Entry 9MSF (electron microscopy, 2.60 A resolution); this record covers chains G and H of the 16 polymer chains in the assembly.

Chain G (and H):
Name: DNA-directed RNA polymerase subunit alpha
From: Escherichia coli
Notes: EC 2.7.7.6; chain H of this document is another copy of the same molecule, construct and numbering; everything in this record applies to it too
Reference sequence: P0A7Z4 (RPOA_ECOLI); residues 1-329 here = UniProt positions 1-329
Amino-acid sequence (329 residues; row label = number of the first residue in the row):
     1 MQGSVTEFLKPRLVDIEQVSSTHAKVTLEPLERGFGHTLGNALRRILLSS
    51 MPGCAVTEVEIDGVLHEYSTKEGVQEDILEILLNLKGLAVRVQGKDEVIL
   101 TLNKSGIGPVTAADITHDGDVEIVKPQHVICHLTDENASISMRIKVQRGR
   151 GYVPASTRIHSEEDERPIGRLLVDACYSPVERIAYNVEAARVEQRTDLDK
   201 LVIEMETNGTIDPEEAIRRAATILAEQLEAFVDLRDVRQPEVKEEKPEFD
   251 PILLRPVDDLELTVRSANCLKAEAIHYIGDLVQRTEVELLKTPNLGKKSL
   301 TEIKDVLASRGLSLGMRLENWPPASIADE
Not modelled in the structure: 1-3, 159-164, 237-247, 326-329 (chain H: 1-3, 160-166, 234-329)
UniProt features mapped onto this chain:
  - region: Glu-162 to Glu-165 (Required for interaction with Crp at class II promoters)
  - modified residue: Arg-265 (ADP-ribosylarginine), Lys-297 (N6-acetyllysine), Lys-298 (N6-acetyllysine)

Chain G / chain H interface:
Pairs across the interface (69):
  Val-5(G) / Gly-149(H)
  Val-5(G) / Arg-150(H)  hydrogen bond (backbone-side chain)
  Thr-6(G) / Pro-52(H)
  Thr-6(G) / Arg-150(H)
  Glu-7(G) / Arg-150(H)
  Phe-8(G) / Ser-50(H)
  Phe-8(G) / Arg-150(H)
  Phe-8(G) / Ile-223(H)  hydrophobic
  Phe-8(G) / Gln-227(H)
  Leu-9(G) / Gln-227(H)
  Lys-10(G) / Glu-226(H)  salt bridge
  Lys-10(G) / Gln-227(H)
  Pro-11(G) / Gln-227(H)
  Pro-11(G) / Ala-230(H)
  Pro-11(G) / Phe-231(H)
  Leu-13(G) / Phe-231(H)
  Leu-28(G) / Phe-231(H)  hydrophobic
  Gly-34(G) / Arg-45(H)  hydrogen bond (backbone-side chain)
  Phe-35(G) / Ser-50(H)
  Phe-35(G) / Ile-223(H)  hydrophobic
  Phe-35(G) / Gln-227(H)
  His-37(G) / Arg-45(H)
  Thr-38(G) / Arg-45(H)  hydrogen bond
  Leu-39(G) / Leu-228(H)  hydrophobic
  Ala-42(G) / Thr-38(H)
  Arg-45(G) / Gly-34(H)  hydrogen bond (side chain-backbone)
  Arg-45(G) / His-37(H)
  Arg-45(G) / Thr-38(H)  hydrogen bond
  Ser-50(G) / Phe-8(H)
  Ser-50(G) / Phe-35(H)
  Gly-149(G) / Val-5(H)
  Arg-150(G) / Ser-4(H)  hydrogen bond (side chain-backbone)
  Arg-150(G) / Val-5(H)  hydrogen bond (side chain-backbone)
  Arg-150(G) / Glu-7(H)  hydrogen bond (side chain-backbone)
  Arg-150(G) / Phe-8(H)
  Arg-218(G) / Ala-230(H)
  Arg-218(G) / Phe-231(H)
  Arg-218(G) / Asp-233(H)  salt bridge
  Arg-219(G) / Thr-6(H)
  Ala-221(G) / Phe-231(H)  hydrophobic
  Ala-221(G) / Val-232(H)
  Thr-222(G) / Val-232(H)
  Thr-222(G) / Asp-233(H)  hydrogen bond (side chain-backbone)
  Ile-223(G) / Phe-8(H)  hydrophobic
  Ile-223(G) / Phe-35(H)  hydrophobic
  Leu-224(G) / Leu-228(H)  hydrophobic
  Ala-225(G) / Val-232(H)  hydrophobic
  Gln-227(G) / Phe-8(H)
  Gln-227(G) / Leu-9(H)  hydrogen bond (side chain-backbone)
  Gln-227(G) / Lys-10(H)
  Gln-227(G) / Phe-35(H)
  Leu-228(G) / Leu-39(H)  hydrophobic
  Leu-228(G) / Leu-224(H)  hydrophobic
  Glu-229(G) / Lys-10(H)  salt bridge
  Phe-231(G) / Leu-28(H)  hydrophobic
  Phe-231(G) / Leu-39(H)  hydrophobic
  Phe-231(G) / Leu-43(H)  hydrophobic
  Phe-231(G) / Leu-201(H)  hydrophobic
  Phe-231(G) / Ala-221(H)  hydrophobic
  Val-232(G) / Arg-218(H)
  Val-232(G) / Ala-221(H)
  Val-232(G) / Thr-222(H)
  Leu-234(G) / Val-14(H)  hydrophobic
  Leu-234(G) / Glu-214(H)
  Leu-234(G) / Arg-218(H)
  Arg-235(G) / Val-14(H)
  Asp-236(G) / Val-14(H)
  Asp-236(G) / Asp-15(H)
  Asp-236(G) / Ile-16(H)  hydrogen bond (side chain-backbone)
Also at the interface, not in a pair above, chain G (41 interface residues in all): Arg-12, Asn-41, Ser-49, Pro-52, Arg-148, Glu-226, Ala-230
Also at the interface, not in a pair above, chain H (49 interface residues in all): Pro-11, Val-26, Leu-31, Glu-32, Arg-33, Asn-41, Ala-42, Ile-46, Asp-96, Arg-148, Ile-203, Ile-217, Ala-225

Overview:
41 residues of chain G face 49 of chain H across their interface, with 11 hydrogen bonds and 3 salt bridges.
Polar contacts include Lys-10(G)/Glu-226(H), Arg-218(G)/Asp-233(H) and Glu-229(G)/Lys-10(H).
Both chains are DNA-directed RNA polymerase subunit alpha (Escherichia coli). Entry 9MSF (de novo SigN RNA
polymerase transcription initiation intermediate with post-catalytic bEBP state (RPi1 closed ring)) was
determined by electron microscopy together with 9MSE, 9MSG, 9MSH and 9MSJ from the same study.
